PDB entry 9FB6 | electron microscopy, 3.13 A resolution | chains F and T of the 8 polymer chains in the assembly

[Chain F]
Name: Large T antigen
Source organism: Betapolyomavirus macacae
Notes: EC 3.6.4.-
UniProtKB: P03070 (LT_SV40); residue numbers follow UniProt; this construct covers 266-627
Amino-acid sequence (362 residues; each row starts with the number of its first residue):
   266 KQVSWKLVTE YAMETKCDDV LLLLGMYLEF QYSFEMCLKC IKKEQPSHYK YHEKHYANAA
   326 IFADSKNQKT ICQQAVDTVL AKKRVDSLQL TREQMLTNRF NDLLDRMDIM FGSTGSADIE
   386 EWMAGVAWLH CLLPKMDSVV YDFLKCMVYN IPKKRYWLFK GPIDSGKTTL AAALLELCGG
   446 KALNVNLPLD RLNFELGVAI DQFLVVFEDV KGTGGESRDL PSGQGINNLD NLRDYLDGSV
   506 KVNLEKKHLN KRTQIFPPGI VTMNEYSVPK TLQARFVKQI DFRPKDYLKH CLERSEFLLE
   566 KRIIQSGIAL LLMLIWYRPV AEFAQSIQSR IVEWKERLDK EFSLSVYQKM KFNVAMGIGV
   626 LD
Residues lining bound ligands: ATP (adenosine-5'-triphosphate): Trp393, Leu397, Pro427, Ile428, Asp429, Ser430, Gly431, Lys432, Thr433, Thr434, Asp474, Arg548, Pro549, Lys550, Leu553, Lys554, Leu557, Leu564, Ile569
Swiss-Prot annotation at these positions:
  - binding site (Zn(2+)): Cys302, Cys305, His313, His317
  - binding site (ATP): Gly426 to Thr433
What the authors report for this chain:
  - binding site for Chains: T (chain T): Arg456, Lys512, His513
  - binding site for ATP: Lys418, Arg498, Arg540

[Chain T]
Molecule: Chains: T
Sequence (17 nucleotides; row label = number of the first residue in the row; numbers below 1 keep their minus sign (DT-9 is residue -9)):
    -9 TTTTTTTTTT TTTTTTT

[Chain F / chain T interface]
Pairs across the interface (5; chain F residue first):
  Lys331(F) with DT-9(T), phosphate contact
  Lys512(F) with DT7(T), salt bridge to the phosphate
  His513(F) with DT4(T), base contact; DT5(T), hydrogen bond to the base; DT6(T), hydrogen bond to the phosphate
Other interface residues (no listed pair), chain F (6 interface residues in all): Arg456, Phe459, Glu510

[Overview]
The interface between chain F and chain T involves 6 residues on one side and 5 on the other; the contacts
include 2 hydrogen bonds and 1 salt bridge. Polar contacts include His513(F)-DT5(T), His513(F)-DT6(T) and
Lys512(F)-DT7(T). The paper reports a binding site for Chains: T (chain T) at Arg456(F), Lys512(F) and
His513(F); a binding site for ATP at Lys418(F), Arg498(F) and Arg540(F).
Chain F is Large T antigen (Betapolyomavirus macacae) and chain T is Chains: T; the structure, SV40 large T
antigen assembly with DNA in presence of ATP, was determined by electron microscopy, deposited together with
9EVH, 9EVP, 9F3T, 9F3U, 9F5I, 9F73 and 14 further entries.
